4NDM - chains A and B; structure by X-ray diffraction, 3.01 A resolution.

[Chain A]
Molecule: T-cell gamma protein, T-cell receptor beta-2 chain C region
From: Homo sapiens
Notes: fragment: AB18.1 TCR gamma chain
UniProtKB: chimeric construct of A2NUW5, A0A0G2JNG9: residues 2-116 from A2NUW5 (A2NUW5_HUMAN) positions 19-133 (UniProt number = residue number + 17); residues 117-245 from A0A0G2JNG9 positions 136-264 (UniProt number = residue number + 19)
Amino-acid sequence (258 residues; each row starts with the number of its first residue; numbers below 1 keep their minus sign (Ala-1 is residue -1)):
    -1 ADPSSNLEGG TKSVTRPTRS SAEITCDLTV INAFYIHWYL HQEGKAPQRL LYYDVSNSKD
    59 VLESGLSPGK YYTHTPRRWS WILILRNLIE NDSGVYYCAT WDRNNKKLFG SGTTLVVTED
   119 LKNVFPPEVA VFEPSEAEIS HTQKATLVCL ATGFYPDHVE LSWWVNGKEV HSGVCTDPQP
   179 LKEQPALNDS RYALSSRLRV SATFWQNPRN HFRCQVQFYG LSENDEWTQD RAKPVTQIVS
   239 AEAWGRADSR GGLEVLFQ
Not modelled in the structure: -1 to 8, 247-256
Construct notes: expression tag (-1 to 1, 246-256); conflict Asn102 (Gln119 in A2NUW5), Asn103 (Asp120 in A2NUW5); engineered mutation Cys173 (Ser192 in A0A0G2JNG9), Ala191 (Cys210 in A0A0G2JNG9)
Disulfides: Cys24-Cys96, Cys147-Cys212

[Chain B]
Molecule: Human nkt tcr alpha chain
From: Homo sapiens
Notes: fragment: AB18.1 TCR delta chain; engineered mutation(s): T167C
UniProtKB: chimeric construct of Q6PJ56, K7N5M3: residues 1-120 from Q6PJ56 (Q6PJ56_HUMAN) positions 21-140 (UniProt number = residue number + 20); residues 122-224 from K7N5M3 positions 118-220 (UniProt number = residue number - 4)
Amino-acid sequence (235 residues; row label = number of the first residue in the row; numbers below 1 keep their minus sign (Ala-10 is residue -10)):
   -10 ADLSQQGEED PAQKVTQAQS SVSMPVRKAV TLNCLYETSW WSYYIFWYKQ LPSKEMIFLI
    50 RQGSDEQNAK SGRYSVNFKK AAKSVALTIS ALQLEDSAKY FCALGDQILY WGLSHTDKLI
   110 FGKGTRVTVE PNIQNPDPAV YQLRDSKSSD KSVCLFTDFD SQTNVSQSKD SDVYITDKCV
   170 LDMRSMDFKS NSAVAWSNKS DFACANAFNN SIIPEDTFFP SPESSSRGGL EVLFQ
Not modelled in the structure: -10 to 0, 137-140, 213-224
Construct notes: expression tag (-10 to 0); conflict Asp95 (Glu115 in Q6PJ56), Gln96 (Ser116 in Q6PJ56), Ile97 (Phe117 in Q6PJ56), Tyr99 (Arg121 in Q6PJ56), Trp100 (Gly122 in Q6PJ56), Gly101 (Asn123 in Q6PJ56), Leu102 (Phe124 in Q6PJ56), Ser103 (His125 in Q6PJ56), His104 (Tyr126 in Q6PJ56); linker (121)
Disulfides: Cys23-Cys91, Cys143-Cys193

[Interface between chain A and chain B]
Inter-chain disulfides: Cys173(A)-Cys168(B)
Residue-residue contacts (88):
  Thr9(A) - Ser42(B)
  Tyr33(A) - His104(B)
  Tyr33(A) - Thr105(B)
  His35(A) - His104(B)  hydrogen bond (side chain-backbone)
  His35(A) - Thr105(B)
  His35(A) - Asp106(B)
  Tyr37(A) - Lys107(B)
  Tyr37(A) - Leu108(B)  hydrogen bond (side chain-backbone)
  Tyr37(A) - Phe110(B)  hydrophobic
  His39(A) - Gln39(B)  hydrogen bond
  His39(A) - Phe90(B)
  Gly42(A) - Lys112(B)
  Ala44(A) - Phe110(B)
  Ala44(A) - Gly111(B)
  Pro45(A) - Phe90(B)
  Pro45(A) - Phe110(B)
  Pro45(A) - Gly111(B)
  Arg47(A) - Thr105(B)  hydrogen bond (side chain-backbone)
  Arg47(A) - Asp106(B)
  Arg47(A) - Lys107(B)
  Tyr50(A) - Thr105(B)
  Glu61(A) - Lys107(B)  salt bridge
  Tyr95(A) - Gln39(B)  hydrogen bond
  Tyr95(A) - Lys43(B)  hydrogen bond (side chain-backbone)
  Tyr95(A) - Met45(B)  hydrophobic
  Trp99(A) - Phe35(B)  hydrophobic
  Trp99(A) - His104(B)
  Trp99(A) - Asp106(B)  hydrogen bond (side chain-backbone)
  Trp99(A) - Leu108(B)  hydrophobic
  Asn102(A) - Arg50(B)  hydrogen bond (backbone-side chain)
  Asn103(A) - Tyr33(B)
  Asn103(A) - Phe35(B)
  Asn103(A) - Arg50(B)  hydrogen bond (backbone-side chain)
  Lys104(A) - Phe47(B)
  Lys104(A) - Arg50(B)
  Lys105(A) - Tyr37(B)  hydrogen bond (backbone-side chain)
  Lys105(A) - Asp106(B)  hydrogen bond (side chain-backbone)
  Lys105(A) - Lys107(B)
  Lys105(A) - Leu108(B)
  Phe107(A) - Tyr37(B)  hydrophobic
  Phe107(A) - Met45(B)  hydrophobic
  Phe107(A) - Leu108(B)  hydrophobic
  Ser109(A) - Lys43(B)
  Val129(A) - Ser135(B)
  Phe130(A) - Leu132(B)
  Phe130(A) - Arg133(B)
  Phe130(A) - Asp134(B)
  Phe130(A) - Ser141(B)
  Phe130(A) - Val142(B)  hydrophobic
  Glu131(A) - Leu132(B)
  Glu131(A) - Arg133(B)  hydrogen bond (backbone-backbone)
  Ser133(A) - Tyr130(B)
  Ser133(A) - Gln131(B)  hydrogen bond (side chain-backbone)
  Ser133(A) - Leu132(B)
  Ala135(A) - Tyr130(B)  hydrophobic
  Ala135(A) - Pro209(B)  hydrophobic
  Glu136(A) - Tyr130(B)
  Glu136(A) - Thr146(B)
  His139(A) - Asp126(B)  salt bridge
  His139(A) - Tyr130(B)
  Lys142(A) - Met172(B)
  Lys142(A) - Phe177(B)
  Thr144(A) - Leu132(B)
  Val146(A) - Leu132(B)  hydrophobic
  Leu148(A) - Val142(B)  hydrophobic
  Ser170(A) - Asp171(B)
  Ser170(A) - Met172(B)
  Ser170(A) - Arg173(B)  hydrogen bond (side chain-backbone)
  Gly171(A) - Asp171(B)  hydrogen bond (backbone-backbone)
  Gly171(A) - Met172(B)
  Cys173(A) - Cys168(B)  disulfide
  Cys173(A) - Val169(B)  hydrogen bond (side chain-backbone)
  Cys173(A) - Leu170(B)  hydrophobic
  Thr174(A) - Cys168(B)  hydrogen bond (backbone-side chain)
  Asp175(A) - Thr165(B)
  Leu179(A) - Ile164(B)
  Leu179(A) - Thr165(B)
  Glu181(A) - Tyr163(B)  hydrogen bond (backbone-side chain)
  Gln182(A) - Tyr163(B)
  Ser193(A) - Thr165(B)
  Arg195(A) - Thr165(B)  hydrogen bond
  Arg195(A) - Asp166(B)
  Arg195(A) - Cys168(B)  hydrogen bond
  Arg195(A) - Ser181(B)  hydrogen bond
  Arg195(A) - Val183(B)
  Arg197(A) - Asp147(B)  salt bridge
  Arg197(A) - Met172(B)
  Arg197(A) - Phe177(B)
Other interface residues (no listed pair), chain A (51 interface residues in all): Lys43, Val93, Gly110, Thr112, Pro132, Thr140, Thr150, Gln177, Lys180, Ala191
Other interface residues (no listed pair), chain B (50 interface residues in all): Glu44, Ser103, Arg115, Ser179, Ala182, Trp185, Phe207

[In short]
51 residues of chain A and 50 residues of chain B are in contact, with 1 disulfide bond, 21 hydrogen bonds and
3 salt bridges. Polar pairs include Glu61(A)-Lys107(B), His139(A)-Asp126(B) and Arg197(A)-Asp147(B).
Here chain A is T-cell gamma protein, T-cell receptor beta-2 chain C region and chain B is Human nkt tcr alpha
chain, both from Homo sapiens. Entry 4NDM (Structure of the AB18.1 TCR) was determined by X-ray diffraction
together with 4MNG, 4MNH and 4MQ7 from the same study.
